Entry 2YNM (X-ray diffraction, 2.10 A resolution); this record covers chains A and B of the 4 polymer chains in the assembly.

Chain A (and B):
Name: Light-independent protochlorophyllide reductase iron-sulfur ATP-binding protein
Organism: Prochlorococcus marinus
Notes: EC 1.3.7.7, 1.18.-.-; chain B of this document is another copy of the same molecule, construct and numbering; everything in this record applies to it too
UniProtKB: Q7VD39 (CHLL_PROMA); residues 1-296 here = UniProt positions 1-296
Sequence (301 residues; numbered -4 to 296; the number before each row is that of its first residue; numbers below 1 keep their minus sign (Gly-4 is residue -4)):
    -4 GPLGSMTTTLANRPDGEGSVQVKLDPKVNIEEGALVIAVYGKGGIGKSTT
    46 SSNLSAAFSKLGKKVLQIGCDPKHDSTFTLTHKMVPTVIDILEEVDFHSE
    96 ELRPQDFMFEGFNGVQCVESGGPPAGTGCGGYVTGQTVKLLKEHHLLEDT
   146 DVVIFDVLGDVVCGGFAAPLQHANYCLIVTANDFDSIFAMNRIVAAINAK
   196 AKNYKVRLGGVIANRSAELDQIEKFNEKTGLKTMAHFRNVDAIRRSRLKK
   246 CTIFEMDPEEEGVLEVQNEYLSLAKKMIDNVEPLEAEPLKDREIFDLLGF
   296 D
Disordered / not traced: -4 to 28, 296 (chain B: -4 to 27, 296)
Construct notes: expression tag (-4 to 0)
Metal / ion sites: Mg2+: Ser43 (together with ADP); 4Fe-4S cluster Fe: Cys124, Cys158 (shared with Cys124(B), Cys158(B) of chain B)
Small-molecule neighbours:
  - ADP (adenosine-5'-diphosphate), molecule 1: Lys37, Gly38, Gly39, Ile40, Gly41, Lys42, Ser43, Thr44, Asn209, Arg210, Phe232, Arg233, Asn234, Val235, Ile238, Arg239, Arg242
  - ADP, molecule 2: Lys37, Asp178, Asp180
  - aluminium fluoride (AF3), molecule 1: Lys37, Gly38, Gly39, Lys42, Ser43, Asp66, Lys68, Leu153, Gly154
  - aluminium fluoride (AF3), molecule 2: Lys37, Gly38, Asp155
  - 4Fe-4S cluster (SF4): Cys124, Gly125, Gly126, Val157, Cys158
Swiss-Prot annotation at these positions:
  - binding site (ATP): Gly39 to Thr44, Lys68, Asn209, Arg210
  - binding site (Mg(2+)): Ser43
  - binding site ([4Fe-4S] cluster): Cys124, Cys158
From the paper describing this entry:
  - binding site for aluminium fluoride: Lys37, Asp155
  - conformationally variable residues (loop rearrangement): Gly64 to Thr72, Met79 to Glu96, Pro118 to Gly126
  - 4Fe-4S cluster coordination: Cys124, Cys158

Chain A / chain B interface:
Pairs across the interface (91):
  Lys37(A) - Gly39(B)
  Gly38(A) - Gly38(B)
  Gly38(A) - Gly39(B)  hydrogen bond (backbone-backbone)
  Gly39(A) - Lys37(B)
  Gly39(A) - Gly38(B)  hydrogen bond (backbone-backbone)
  Pro67(A) - Arg187(B)  hydrogen bond (backbone-side chain)
  Lys68(A) - Asp155(B)
  Lys68(A) - Phe183(B)
  Lys68(A) - Arg187(B)
  His69(A) - Asp286(B)  salt bridge
  Phe73(A) - Phe179(B)  hydrophobic
  Phe73(A) - Asp180(B)
  Phe73(A) - Phe290(B)  hydrophobic
  His77(A) - Phe290(B)
  Lys78(A) - Phe290(B)
  Met79(A) - Phe183(B)  hydrophobic
  Met79(A) - Phe290(B)  hydrophobic
  Pro118(A) - Arg187(B)  hydrogen bond (backbone-side chain)
  Pro119(A) - Arg187(B)
  Ala120(A) - Val156(B)
  Ala120(A) - Arg187(B)
  Ala120(A) - Ala191(B)
  Gly121(A) - Val156(B)  hydrogen bond (backbone-backbone)
  Gly121(A) - Cys158(B)
  Gly121(A) - Gly159(B)
  Gly121(A) - Ala162(B)
  Thr122(A) - Val157(B)
  Thr122(A) - Cys158(B)
  Gly123(A) - Cys158(B)
  Gly123(A) - Gly159(B)
  Cys124(A) - Val157(B)
  Gly125(A) - Val157(B)  hydrogen bond (backbone-backbone)
  Leu153(A) - Asp155(B)
  Leu153(A) - Val157(B)  hydrophobic
  Gly154(A) - Asp155(B)  hydrogen bond (backbone-side chain)
  Asp155(A) - Leu153(B)
  Asp155(A) - Gly154(B)  hydrogen bond (side chain-backbone)
  Asp155(A) - Asp155(B)  hydrogen bond (side chain-backbone)
  Val156(A) - Ala120(B)
  Val156(A) - Gly121(B)  hydrogen bond (backbone-backbone)
  Val157(A) - Thr122(B)
  Val157(A) - Gly125(B)  hydrogen bond (backbone-backbone)
  Val157(A) - Leu153(B)  hydrophobic
  Val157(A) - Val157(B)  hydrophobic
  Val157(A) - Phe161(B)  hydrophobic
  Cys158(A) - Gly121(B)
  Cys158(A) - Thr122(B)
  Cys158(A) - Gly123(B)
  Gly159(A) - Gly121(B)
  Gly159(A) - Thr122(B)
  Phe161(A) - Val157(B)  hydrophobic
  Ala162(A) - Gly121(B)
  Asn177(A) - Arg239(B)  hydrogen bond (backbone-side chain)
  Asp178(A) - Arg239(B)
  Phe179(A) - Phe73(B)  hydrophobic
  Phe179(A) - Leu243(B)
  Phe179(A) - Lys245(B)
  Asp180(A) - Phe73(B)
  Asp180(A) - Arg242(B)  salt bridge
  Phe183(A) - Lys68(B)
  Phe183(A) - Met79(B)  hydrophobic
  Arg187(A) - Pro67(B)
  Arg187(A) - Lys68(B)
  Arg187(A) - Pro118(B)
  Arg187(A) - Pro119(B)
  Arg187(A) - Ala120(B)
  Ala191(A) - Ala120(B)
  Arg210(A) - Arg210(B)
  Asn234(A) - Asn234(B)
  Arg239(A) - Asn177(B)  hydrogen bond (side chain-backbone)
  Arg239(A) - Asp178(B)
  Arg240(A) - Phe295(B)
  Arg242(A) - Asp180(B)  salt bridge
  Leu243(A) - Phe179(B)
  Leu243(A) - Gln216(B)
  Leu243(A) - Gly294(B)
  Leu243(A) - Phe295(B)  hydrophobic
  Lys244(A) - Phe295(B)
  Lys245(A) - Phe179(B)
  Lys245(A) - Phe290(B)  hydrogen bond (side chain-backbone)
  Lys245(A) - Leu293(B)  hydrogen bond (side chain-backbone)
  Asp286(A) - His69(B)  salt bridge
  Phe290(A) - Phe73(B)  hydrophobic
  Phe290(A) - His77(B)
  Phe290(A) - Lys78(B)
  Phe290(A) - Met79(B)  hydrophobic
  Phe290(A) - Lys245(B)  hydrogen bond (backbone-side chain)
  Leu293(A) - Lys245(B)  hydrogen bond (backbone-side chain)
  Gly294(A) - Leu243(B)
  Phe295(A) - Arg240(B)
  Phe295(A) - Leu243(B)  hydrophobic
Other interface residues (no listed pair), chain A (52 interface residues in all): Asp66, Asp70, Ala184, Lys195, Gln216
Other interface residues (no listed pair), chain B (51 interface residues in all): Asp70, Cys124, Ala184, Lys195, Lys244

Overview:
52 residues of chain A face 51 of chain B across their interface; the contacts include 17 hydrogen bonds and 4
salt bridges. Polar contacts include His69(A)-Asp286(B), Asp180(A)-Arg242(B) and Pro67(A)-Arg187(B). The paper
reports a binding site for aluminium fluoride at Lys37(A) and Asp155(A); 4Fe-4S cluster coordination by
Cys124(A) and Cys158(A).
Both chains are Light-independent protochlorophyllide reductase iron-sulfur ATP-binding protein
(Prochlorococcus marinus). Entry 2YNM (Structure of the ADPxAlF3-Stabilized Transition State of the
Nitrogenase-like Dark-Operative Protochlorophyllide Oxidoreductase Complex from Prochlorococcus marinus ...)
was determined by X-ray diffraction.
